1NSG - chains A and B; structure by X-ray diffraction, 2.20 A resolution.

[Chain A]
Protein: FK506-binding protein
From: Homo sapiens
Notes: EC 5.2.1.8
Reference sequence: P62942 (FKB1A_HUMAN); residue numbers follow UniProt; this construct covers 1-107
Sequence (107 residues; each row starts with the number of its first residue):
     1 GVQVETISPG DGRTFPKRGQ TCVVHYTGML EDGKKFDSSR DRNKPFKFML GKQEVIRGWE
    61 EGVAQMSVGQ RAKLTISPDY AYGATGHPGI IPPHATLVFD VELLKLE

[Chain B]
Protein: Fkbp-rapamycin associated protein (frap)
From: Homo sapiens
Reference sequence: P42345 (FRAP_HUMAN); numbering as in UniProt (aligned over 2019-2112)
Sequence (94 residues; each row starts with the number of its first residue):
  2019 VAILWHEMWH EGLEEASRLY FGERNVKGMF EVLEPLHAMM ERGPQTLKET SFNQAYGRDL
  2079 MEAQEWCRKY MKSGNVKDLT QAWDLYYHVF RRIS
UniProt features mapped onto this chain:
  - cross-link: Lys2066 (Glycyl lysine isopeptide (Lys-Gly) (interchain with G-Cter in ubiquitin))
  - mutagenesis: Lys2066 (K2066R: Complete loss ubiquitination by the SCF(FBXO22) complex)

[Chain A / chain B interface]
Residue-residue contacts (13; chain A residue first):
  Lys44(A) - Arg2109(B)
  Phe46(A) - Tyr2105(B)
  Lys47(A) - Tyr2105(B)
  Thr85(A) - Arg2042(B)
  Gly86(A) - Arg2042(B)  hydrogen bond (backbone-side chain)
  His87(A) - Tyr2038(B)
  His87(A) - Phe2039(B)
  His87(A) - Arg2042(B)  hydrogen bond
  Pro88(A) - Arg2042(B)
  Pro88(A) - Val2094(B)
  Gly89(A) - Val2094(B)
  Ile90(A) - Val2094(B)  hydrophobic
  Ile90(A) - Thr2098(B)
Other interface residues (no listed pair), chain A (10 interface residues in all): Tyr82

[Summary]
10 residues of chain A and 7 residues of chain B are in contact; the contacts include 2 hydrogen bonds. Among
the polar pairs are Gly86(A)-Arg2042(B) and His87(A)-Arg2042(B). From UniProt: one mutagenesis site on chain
B.
Chain A is FK506-binding protein and chain B is Fkbp-rapamycin associated protein (frap), both from Homo
sapiens; the structure, The structure of the immunophilin-immunosuppressant FKBP12-rapamycin complex
interacting with human frap, was determined by X-ray diffraction together with 3FAP, 4FAP and 2FAP from the
same study.
